9HVH - chains A and B; structure by X-ray diffraction, 2.10 A resolution.

== Chain A (and B) ==
Name: KEMP Eliminase
Notes: chain B of this document is another copy of the same molecule, construct and numbering; everything in this record applies to it too
Amino-acid sequence (263 residues; row label = number of the first residue in the row):
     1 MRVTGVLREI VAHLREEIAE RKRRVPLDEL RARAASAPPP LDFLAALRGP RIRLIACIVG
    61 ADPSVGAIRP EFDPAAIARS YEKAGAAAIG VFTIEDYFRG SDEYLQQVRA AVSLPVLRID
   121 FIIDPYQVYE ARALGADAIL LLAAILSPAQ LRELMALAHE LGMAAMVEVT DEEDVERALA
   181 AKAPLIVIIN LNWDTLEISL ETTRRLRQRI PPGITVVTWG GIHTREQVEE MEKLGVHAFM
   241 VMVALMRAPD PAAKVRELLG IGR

== Interface between chain A and chain B ==
Contacting residue pairs - 40 pairs, chain A then chain B:
  M1(A) with P249(B), hydrophobic
  T4(A) with R247(B); A248(B); P249(B)
  G5(A) with M246(B)
  V6(A) with M246(B), hydrogen bond (backbone-backbone)
  E9(A) with D62(B); P63(B); S64(B)
  A12(A) with A67(B); I68(B), hydrophobic
  H13(A) with P63(B); S64(B), hydrogen bond (side chain-backbone); V65(B); A67(B)
  E16(A) with A67(B)
  D62(A) with E9(B)
  P63(A) with E9(B); H13(B); Y97(B), hydrogen bond (backbone-side chain)
  S64(A) with E9(B); H13(B), hydrogen bond (backbone-side chain)
  V65(A) with H13(B); Y97(B), hydrophobic
  A67(A) with A12(B); H13(B); E16(B)
  I68(A) with A12(B), hydrophobic
  Y97(A) with P63(B), hydrogen bond (side chain-backbone); V65(B), hydrophobic
  W193(A) with R247(B), hydrogen bond (backbone-side chain)
  D194(A) with R247(B), hydrogen bond (backbone-side chain)
  T195(A) with H223(B)
  L196(A) with I198(B)
  E197(A) with I198(B)
  I198(A) with L196(B)
  H223(A) with T195(B)
  V243(A) with D194(B)
  R247(A) with W193(B), hydrogen bond (side chain-backbone); D194(B), hydrogen bond (side chain-backbone)
Other interface residues (no listed pair), chain A (26 interface residues in all): I10, M246
Other interface residues (no listed pair), chain B (29 interface residues in all): V6, R8, I10, G66, R69, E197, S199, V243

== Overview ==
26 residues of chain A and 29 residues of chain B are in contact, with 9 hydrogen bonds. Polar pairs include
H13(A)-S64(B), P63(A)-Y97(B) and W193(A)-R247(B).
Chain A and chain B are both KEMP Eliminase; the structure, High-efficiency Kemp eliminases by complete
computational design, was determined by X-ray diffraction together with 9HVB and 9HVG from the same study.
